Entry 6R0Z (electron microscopy, 3.80 A resolution); this record covers chains S and T of the 26 polymer chains in the assembly.

[Chain S (and T)]
Protein: V-type ATP synthase, subunit K
From: Thermus thermophilus (strain HB8 / ATCC 27634 / DSM 579)
Notes: chain T of this document is another copy of the same molecule, construct and numbering; everything in this record applies to it too
Reference sequence: Q5SIT7 (Q5SIT7_THET8); residues -18 to 80 here correspond to UniProt positions 1-99 (UniProt number = residue number + 19)
Sequence (99 residues; numbered -18 to 80; the number before each row is that of its first residue; numbers below 1 keep their minus sign (Met-18 is residue -18)):
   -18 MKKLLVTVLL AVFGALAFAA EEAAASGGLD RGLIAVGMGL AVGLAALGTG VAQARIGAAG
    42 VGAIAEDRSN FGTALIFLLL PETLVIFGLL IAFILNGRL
Not modelled in the structure: -18 to 7

[Interface between chain S and chain T]
Contacting residue pairs - 25 pairs, chain S then chain T:
  Gly8(S) - Gly9(T)
  Gly9(S) - Gly9(T)
  Leu10(S) - Gly9(T)  hydrogen bond (backbone-backbone)
  Asp11(S) - Gly9(T)  hydrogen bond (backbone-backbone)
  Asp11(S) - Gly13(T)
  Leu14(S) - Gly13(T)
  Leu14(S) - Val17(T)
  Ile15(S) - Gly13(T)
  Gly18(S) - Val17(T)
  Gly18(S) - Gly20(T)
  Ala22(S) - Gly20(T)
  Ala22(S) - Gly24(T)
  Leu25(S) - Gly24(T)
  Leu25(S) - Leu28(T)
  Ala26(S) - Ala27(T)  hydrophobic
  Gly29(S) - Ala27(T)
  Gly29(S) - Leu28(T)
  Gly29(S) - Gly31(T)
  Val32(S) - Ala35(T)
  Ala33(S) - Gly31(T)
  Ala33(S) - Ala35(T)  hydrophobic
  Arg36(S) - Ala35(T)
  Ala40(S) - Ala39(T)  hydrophobic
  Ala40(S) - Val42(T)  hydrophobic
  Leu65(S) - Ala27(T)  hydrophobic
Other interface residues (no listed pair), chain S (17 interface residues in all): Ala44
Other interface residues (no listed pair), chain T (19 interface residues in all): Gly8, Leu10, Leu14, Ala16, Leu21, Leu25, Gln34, Ala46

[In short]
17 residues of chain S face 19 of chain T across their interface, with 2 hydrogen bonds. The backbones
hydrogen-bond at Leu10(S)-Gly9(T) and Asp11(S)-Gly9(T).
Both chains are V-type ATP synthase, subunit K (Thermus thermophilus (strain HB8 / ATCC 27634 / DSM 579)).
Entry 6R0Z (Thermus thermophilus V/A-type ATPase/synthase, rotational state 1L) was determined by electron
microscopy (same publication as 6QUM, 6R0W, 6R0Y and 6R10).
